1UBB - chain A; structure by X-ray diffraction, 2.30 A resolution.

# Chain A
Name: Heme oxygenase 1
Organism: Rattus norvegicus
Notes: EC 1.14.99.3; fragment: C-terminal truncated HO-1
UniProtKB: P06762 (HMOX1_RAT); numbering as in UniProt (aligned over 1-267)
Chain sequence (267 residues; row label = number of the first residue in the row):
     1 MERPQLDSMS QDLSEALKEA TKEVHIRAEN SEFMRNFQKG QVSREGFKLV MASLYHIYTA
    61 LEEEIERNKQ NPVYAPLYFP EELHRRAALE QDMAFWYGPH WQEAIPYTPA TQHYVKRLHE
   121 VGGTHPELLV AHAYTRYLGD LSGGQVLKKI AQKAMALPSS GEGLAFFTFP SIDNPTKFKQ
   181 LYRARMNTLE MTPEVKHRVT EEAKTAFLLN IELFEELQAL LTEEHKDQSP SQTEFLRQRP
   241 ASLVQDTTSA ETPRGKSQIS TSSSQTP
Unresolved in the structure: 1-10, 223-267
Swiss-Prot annotation at these positions:
  - binding site (heme b): Lys18, His25, Tyr134, Arg183
  - site: Asp140 (Important for catalytic activity)
  - modified residue (Phosphoserine): Ser229, Ser242
Ion coordination: heme Fe near His25 (its only coordinating residue here)
Residues lining bound ligands: heme (HEM): Ser14, Lys18, His25, Ala28, Glu29, Met34, Gln38, Tyr134, Thr135, Arg136, Leu138, Gly139, Ser142, Gly143, Val146, Leu147, Lys179, Arg183, Phe207, Asn210, Phe214

# In short
Bound to chain A: heme. UniProt lists 4 heme b-binding residues.
Chain A is Heme oxygenase 1 (Rattus norvegicus); the structure, Crystal structure of rat HO-1 in complex with
ferrous heme, was determined by X-ray diffraction together with 1IX3, 1IX4 and 1J02 from the same study.
